PDB entry 5FG9 | X-ray diffraction, 2.60 A resolution | chains O and U of the 28 polymer chains in the assembly

Chain O:
Name: Proteasome subunit alpha type-2
Organism: Saccharomyces cerevisiae S288c
Notes: EC 3.4.25.1
UniProtKB: P23639 (PSA2_YEAST); residues 1-250 here = UniProt positions 1-250
Sequence (250 residues; numbered 1 to 250; the number before each row is that of its first residue):
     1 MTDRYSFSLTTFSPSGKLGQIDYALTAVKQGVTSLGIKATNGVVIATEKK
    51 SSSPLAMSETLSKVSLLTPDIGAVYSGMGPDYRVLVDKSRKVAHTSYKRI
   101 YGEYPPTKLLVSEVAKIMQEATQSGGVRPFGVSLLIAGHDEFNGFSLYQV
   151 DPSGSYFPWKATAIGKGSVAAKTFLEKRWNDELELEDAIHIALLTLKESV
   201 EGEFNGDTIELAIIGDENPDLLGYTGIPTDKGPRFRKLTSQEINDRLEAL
Curated features (UniProtKB/Swiss-Prot):
  - cross-link: Lys108 (Glycyl lysine isopeptide (Lys-Gly) (interchain with G-Cter in ubiquitin))

Chain U:
Name: Proteasome subunit alpha type-1
Organism: Saccharomyces cerevisiae S288c
Notes: EC 3.4.25.1
UniProtKB: P21243 (PSA1_YEAST); residues -8 to 243 here correspond to UniProt positions 1-252 (UniProt number = residue number + 9)
Sequence (252 residues; each row starts with the number of its first residue; numbers below 1 keep their minus sign (Met-8 is residue -8)):
    -8 MSGAAAASAAGYDRHITIFSPEGRLYQVEYAFKATNQTNINSLAVRGKDC
    42 TVVISQKKVPDKLLDPTTVSYIFCISRTIGMVVNGPIPDARNAALRAKAE
    92 AAEFRYKYGYDMPCDVLAKRMANLSQIYTQRAYMRPLGVILTFVSVDEEL
   142 GPSIYKTDPAGYYVGYKATATGPKQQEITTNLENHFKKSKIDHINEESWE
   192 KVVEFAITHMIDALGTEFSKNDLEVGVATKDKFFTLSAENIEERLVAIAE
   242 QD
Unresolved in the structure: -8 to 1, 243

How chain O and chain U interact:
Residue-residue contacts (66):
  Asp3(O) with Tyr124(U)
  Tyr5(O) with Ile7(U); Ala123(U), hydrophobic; Tyr124(U), hydrophobic
  Leu9(O) with Ile9(U), hydrophobic; Ala123(U), hydrophobic
  Gln20(O) with Ile9(U); Phe10(U), hydrogen bond (side chain-backbone)
  Tyr23(O) with Phe10(U); Ser11(U); Pro12(U), hydrophobic; Gly14(U)
  Ala24(O) with Phe10(U), hydrophobic
  Thr26(O) with Pro12(U); Glu13(U)
  Ala27(O) with Gly14(U)
  Ser52(O) with Tyr153(U)
  Pro54(O) with Lys158(U), hydrogen bond (backbone-side chain); Glu174(U)
  Leu55(O) with Tyr157(U); Lys158(U), hydrogen bond (backbone-backbone); Ala159(U); Thr170(U); Leu173(U), hydrophobic; Glu174(U); Phe177(U), hydrophobic
  Ala56(O) with Gly156(U); Tyr157(U), hydrophobic
  Met57(O) with Arg37(U); Val155(U); Gly156(U), hydrogen bond (backbone-backbone); Tyr157(U); Lys158(U)
  Thr60(O) with Tyr146(U); Val155(U); Gly156(U), hydrogen bond (side chain-backbone)
  Leu61(O) with Tyr153(U), hydrophobic; Val155(U), hydrophobic
  Met78(O) with Phe10(U), hydrophobic; Leu16(U), hydrophobic
  Pro80(O) with Gln117(U); Ala151(U); Gly152(U); Tyr153(U)
  Asp81(O) with Gln117(U)
  Arg83(O) with Ala113(U), hydrogen bond (side chain-backbone); Asn114(U); Gly152(U), hydrogen bond (side chain-backbone); Tyr154(U)
  Val84(O) with Asn114(U); Gln117(U)
  Asp87(O) with Lys110(U), salt bridge; Asn114(U)
  Gly126(O) with Gln121(U); Arg122(U); Ala123(U), hydrogen bond (backbone-backbone)
  Val127(O) with Gln121(U); Arg122(U)
  Arg128(O) with Thr8(U); Phe10(U); Leu16(U); Thr120(U), hydrogen bond (side chain-backbone); Gln121(U), hydrogen bond (backbone-backbone)
  Pro129(O) with Phe10(U)
  Phe130(O) with Gln121(U)
  Gly131(O) with Phe10(U)
Other interface residues (no listed pair), chain O (31 interface residues in all): Met1, Thr2, Ser53, Ala121
Other interface residues (no listed pair), chain U (34 interface residues in all): Thr160

Summary:
The interface between chain O and chain U involves 31 residues on one side and 34 on the other; the contacts
include 10 hydrogen bonds and 1 salt bridge. Among the polar pairs are Asp87(O)-Lys110(U), Gln20(O)-Phe10(U)
and Pro54(O)-Lys158(U).
Here chain O is Proteasome subunit alpha type-2 and chain U is Proteasome subunit alpha type-1, both from
Saccharomyces cerevisiae S288c. Entry 5FG9 (Yeast 20S proteasome beta2-T(-2)V mutant) was determined by X-ray
diffraction (same publication as 5CZ4, 5CZ5, 5CZ6, 5CZ7, 5CZ8, 5CZ9 and 16 further entries).
